PDB entry 8WI7 | electron microscopy, 3.50 A resolution | chains Q and A of the 51 polymer chains in the assembly

Chain Q:
Molecule: 50S ribosomal protein L17
Source organism: Mycolicibacterium smegmatis MC2 155
UniProtKB: A0QSL9 (RL17_MYCS2); residue numbers follow UniProt; this construct covers 1-199
Sequence (199 residues; each row starts with the number of its first residue):
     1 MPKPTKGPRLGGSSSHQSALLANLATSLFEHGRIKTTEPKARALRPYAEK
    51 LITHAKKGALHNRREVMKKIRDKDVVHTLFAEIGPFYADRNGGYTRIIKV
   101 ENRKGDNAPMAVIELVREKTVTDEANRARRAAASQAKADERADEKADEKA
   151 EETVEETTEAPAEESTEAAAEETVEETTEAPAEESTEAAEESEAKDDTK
Disordered / not traced: 1, 120-199

Chain A:
Molecule: 23S rRNA
Source organism: Mycolicibacterium smegmatis MC2 155
Sequence (3119 nucleotides; row label = number of the first residue in the row):
     2 AAGUGUUUAAGGGCGCAUGGUGGAUGCCUUGGCACUGGGAGCCGAUGAAG
    52 GACGUAGGAGGCUGCGAUAAGCCUCGGGGAGCUGUCAACCGAGCGUUGAU
   102 CCGAGGAUGUCCGAAUGGGGAAACCCGGCACGAGUGAUGUCGUGUCACCA
   152 GGCGCUGAAUAUAUAGGCGUCUGGGGGGAACGCGGGGAAGUGAAACAUCU
   202 CAGUACCCGUAGGAAGAGAAAACAAAAUGUGAUUCCGUGAGUAGUGGCGA
   252 GCGAAAGCGGAGGAUGGCUAAACCGUAUGCAUGUGAUACCGGGUAGGGGU
   302 UGUGUGUGCGGGGUUGUGGGACCUAUCUUUCCGGCUCUACCUGGCUGGAG
   352 GGCAGUGAGAAAAUGUUGUGGUUAGCGGAAAUGGCUUGGGAUGGCCUGCC
   402 GUAGACGGUGAGAGCCCGGUACGUGAAAACCCGACGUCUGUCUUGAUGGU
   452 GUUCCCGAGUAGCAGCGGGCCCGUGGAAUCUGCUGUGAAUCUGCCGGGAC
   502 CACCCGGUAAGCCUGAAUACUUCCCAGUGACCGAUAGCGGAUUAGUACCG
   552 UGAGGGAAUGGUGAAAAGUACCCCGGGAGGGGAGUGAAAGAGUACCUGAA
   602 ACCGUGCGCUUACAAUCCGUCAGAGCCCUCGACGUGUCGUGGGGUGAUGG
   652 CGUGCCUUUUGAAGAAUGAGCCUGCGAGUCAGGGACAUGUCGCGAGGUUA
   702 ACCCGGGUGGGGUAGCCGCAGCGAAAGCGAGUCUGAAUAGGGCGUAUCCA
   752 CACAAGAGUGUGUGGUGUAGUGGUGUGUUCUGGACCCGAAGCGGAGUGAU
   802 CUACCCAUGGCCAGGGUGAAGCGCGGGUAAGACCGCGUGGAGGCCCGAAC
   852 CCACUUAGGUUGAAGACUGAGGGGAUGAGCUGUGGGUAGGGGUGAAAGGC
   902 CAAUCAAACUCCGUGAUAGCUGGUUCUCCCCGAAAUGCAUUUAGGUGCAG
   952 CGUCGCAUGUUUCUUGCCGGAGGUAGAGCUACUGGAUGGCCGAUGGGCCC
  1002 CACAGGGUUACUGACGUCAGCCAAACUCCGAAUGCCGGUAAGUCCAAGAG
  1052 UGCGGCAGUGAGACGGCGGGGGAUAAGCUCCGUGCGUCGAGAGGGAAACA
  1102 GCCCAGAUCGCCGGCUAAGGCCCCUAAGCGUGUGCUAAGUGGAAAAGGAU
  1152 GUGCAGUCGCGAAGACAACCAGGAGGUUGGCUUAGAAGCAGCCACCCUUG
  1202 AAAGAGUGCGUAAUAGCUCACUGGUCAAGUGAUUGUGCGCCGAUAAUGUA
  1252 GCGGGGCUCAAGCACACCGCCGAAGCCGCGGCAGCCAACGUGUUGGCUGG
  1302 GUAGGGGAGCGUCCUGCAUCCGGUGAAGCCGCCGAGUGAUCGAGUGGUGG
  1352 AGGGUGUGGGAGUGAGAAUGCAGGCAUGAGUAGCGAUUAGGCAAGUGAGA
  1402 ACCUUGCCCGCCGAAAGACCAAGGGUUCCUGGGCCAGGCCAGUCCGCCCA
  1452 GGGUGAGUCGGGACCUAAGGCGAGGCCGACAGGCGUAGUCGAUGGACAAC
  1502 GGGUUGAUAUUCCCGUACCCGUGUAUGUGCGUCCAUGAUGAAUCAGCGGU
  1552 ACUAACCAUCCAAAACCACCGUGACCGCACCUUUCGGGGUGUGGCGUUGG
  1602 UGGGGCUGCAUGGGACCUUCGUUGGUAGUAGUCAAGCGAUGGGGUGACGC
  1652 AGGAAGGUAGCCGUACCGGUCAGUGGUAAUACCGGGGUAAGCCUGUAGGG
  1702 AGUCAGAUAGGUAAAUCCGUCUGGCAUAUAUCCUGAGAGGUGAUGCAUAG
  1752 CCGAGUGAGGCGAAUUCGGUGAUCCUAUGCUGCCGAGAAAAGCCUCUAGC
  1802 GAGGACAUACACGGCCCGUACCCCAAACCAACACAGGUGGUCAGGUAGAG
  1852 AAUACUAAGGCGUACGAGUGAACUAUGGUUAAGGAACUCGGCAAAAUGCC
  1902 CCCGUAACUUCGGGAGAAGGGGGACCCACAUGGCGUGUAAGCCUUUACGG
  1952 CCCAAGCGUGAGUGGGUGGCACAAACCAGUGAGAAGCGACUGUUUACUAA
  2002 AAACACAGGUCCGUGCGAAGUCGCAAGACGAUGUAUACGGACUGACGCCU
  2052 GCCCGGUGCUGGAAGGUUAAGAGGACCCGUUAACUCCCUUUGGGGGUGAA
  2102 GCGGAGAAUUUAAGCCCCAGUAAACGGCGGUGGUAACUAUAACCAUCCUA
  2152 AGGUAGCGAAAUUCCUUGUCGGGUAAGUUCCGACCUGCACGAAUGGCGUA
  2202 ACGACUUCUCAACUGUCUCAACCAUAGACUCGGCGAAAUUGCACUACGAG
  2252 UAAAGAUGCUCGUUACGCGCGGCAGGACGAAAAGACCCCGGGACCUUCAC
  2302 UACAACUUGGUAUUGGUGCUCGAUACGGUUUGUGUAGGAUAGGUGGGAGA
  2352 CUGUGAAGCUCACACGCCAGUGUGGGUGGAGUCGUUGUUGAAAUACCACU
  2402 CUGAUCGUAUUGGGCCUCUAACCUCGGACCGUAUAUCCGGUUCAGGGACA
  2452 GUGCCUGGUGGGUAGUUUAACUGGGGCGGUUGCCUCCUAAAAUGUAACGG
  2502 AGGCGCCCAAAGGUUCCCUCAACCUGGACGGCAAUCAGGUGUUGAGUGUA
  2552 AGUGCACAAGGGAGCUUGACUGCGAGACGGACAUGUCGAGCAGGGACGAA
  2602 AGUCGGGACUAGUGAUCCGGCACCUCUGAGUGGAAGGGGUGUCGCUCAAC
  2652 GGAUAAAAGGUACCCCGGGGAUAACAGGCUGAUCUUCCCCAAGAGUCCAU
  2702 AUCGACGGGAUGGUUUGGCACCUCGAUGUCGGCUCGUCGCAUCCUGGGGC
  2752 UGGAGCAGGUCCCAAGGGUUGGGCUGUUCGCCCAUUAAAGCGGCACGCGA
  2802 GCUGGGUUUAGAACGUCGUGAGACAGUUCGGUCUCUAUCCGCCGCGCGCG
  2852 UCAGAAGCUUGAGGAAACCUGUCCCUAGUACGAGAGGACCGGGACGGACG
  2902 AACCUCUGGUAUACCAGUUGUCCCACCAGGGGCACGGCUGGAUAGCCACG
  2952 UUCGGACAGGAUAACCGCUGAAAGCAUCUAAGCGGGAAACCUCUUCCAAG
  3002 ACCAGGCUUCUCACCCUCUAGGAGGGAUAAGGCCCCCCGCAGACCACGGG
  3052 AUUGAUAGACCAGACCUGGAAGCCUAGUAAUAGGUGCAGGGAACUGGCAC
  3102 UAACCGGCCGAAAACUUAC
Disordered / not traced: 1171-1220, 1564-1607

How chain Q and chain A interact:
Residue-residue contacts (116; chain Q residue first):
  Pro2(Q) - A2914(A)  base contact
  Pro2(Q) - A3060(A)  phosphate contact
  Pro2(Q) - A3093(A)  phosphate contact
  Lys3(Q) - A2914(A)  base contact
  Lys3(Q) - G3059(A)  salt bridge to the phosphate
  Lys3(Q) - A3093(A)  sugar contact
  Lys3(Q) - A3094(A)  sugar contact
  Pro4(Q) - A2914(A)  base contact
  Pro4(Q) - A3093(A)  sugar contact
  Pro4(Q) - A3094(A)  base contact
  Thr5(Q) - A2914(A)  base contact
  Lys6(Q) - G1871(A)  salt bridge to the phosphate
  Lys6(Q) - C3041(A)  salt bridge to the phosphate
  Lys6(Q) - A3042(A)  base contact
  Lys6(Q) - G3043(A)  hydrogen bond to the base
  Gly7(Q) - G1871(A)  hydrogen bond to the sugar
  Pro8(Q) - U1870(A)  base contact
  Pro8(Q) - U2226(A)  phosphate contact
  Arg9(Q) - A2225(A)  salt bridge to the phosphate
  Arg9(Q) - U2226(A)  hydrogen bond to the phosphate
  Arg9(Q) - U2913(A)  sugar contact
  Arg9(Q) - A2914(A)  salt bridge to the phosphate
  Leu10(Q) - G1869(A)  phosphate contact
  Gly12(Q) - U2226(A)  sugar contact
  Ser14(Q) - U2913(A)  hydrogen bond to the sugar
  Ser14(Q) - A2914(A)  phosphate contact
  Ser15(Q) - C2934(A)  phosphate contact
  His16(Q) - A1390(A)  stacking on the base
  His16(Q) - G1391(A)  hydrogen bond to the sugar
  Gln17(Q) - A2914(A)  base contact
  Ala19(Q) - A1390(A)  base contact
  Ala19(Q) - C1410(A)  sugar contact
  Leu20(Q) - G1392(A)  sugar contact
  Leu21(Q) - A2914(A)  base contact
  Asn23(Q) - G1391(A)  base contact
  Asn23(Q) - C1409(A)  hydrogen bond to the sugar
  Asn23(Q) - C1410(A)  hydrogen bond to the sugar
  Leu24(Q) - G1392(A)  sugar contact
  Ser27(Q) - C1393(A)  hydrogen bond to the sugar
  His31(Q) - C1393(A)  hydrogen bond to the sugar
  His31(Q) - A1394(A)  hydrogen bond to the sugar
  Ile34(Q) - C1393(A)  phosphate contact
  Ile34(Q) - A1394(A)  phosphate contact
  Lys35(Q) - C1393(A)  phosphate contact
  Lys35(Q) - A1394(A)  hydrogen bond to the phosphate
  Thr36(Q) - C1393(A)  phosphate contact
  Thr37(Q) - G1869(A)  hydrogen bond to the phosphate
  Pro39(Q) - G1869(A)  phosphate contact
  Lys40(Q) - G1869(A)  salt bridge to the phosphate
  Arg42(Q) - C3038(A)  salt bridge to the phosphate
  Arg45(Q) - G3059(A)  hydrogen bond to the base
  Arg45(Q) - U3102(A)  base contact
  Pro46(Q) - G3059(A)  sugar contact
  Pro46(Q) - A3060(A)  phosphate contact
  Tyr47(Q) - A2914(A)  base contact
  Glu49(Q) - A3060(A)  hydrogen bond to the sugar
  Lys50(Q) - A3060(A)  salt bridge to the phosphate
  Lys50(Q) - C3061(A)  phosphate contact
  Lys50(Q) - A3093(A)  salt bridge to the phosphate
  Thr53(Q) - A3060(A)  phosphate contact
  Thr53(Q) - C3061(A)  hydrogen bond to the phosphate
  His54(Q) - G3092(A)  salt bridge to the phosphate
  Leu60(Q) - U1675(A)  base contact
  Leu60(Q) - G1676(A)  sugar contact
  His61(Q) - A3071(A)  hydrogen bond to the base
  His61(Q) - G3090(A)  hydrogen bond to the sugar
  His61(Q) - G3091(A)  salt bridge to the phosphate
  Arg63(Q) - G1674(A)  sugar contact
  Arg63(Q) - U1675(A)  hydrogen bond to the sugar
  Arg64(Q) - U1675(A)  hydrogen bond to the base
  Arg64(Q) - A2929(A)  base contact
  Arg64(Q) - G2930(A)  hydrogen bond to the sugar
  Arg64(Q) - A3072(A)  phosphate contact
  Glu65(Q) - G3091(A)  phosphate contact
  Met67(Q) - U1675(A)  base contact
  Lys68(Q) - G2931(A)  sugar contact
  Lys68(Q) - G2932(A)  sugar contact
  Arg71(Q) - C1410(A)  salt bridge to the phosphate
  Arg71(Q) - G1411(A)  salt bridge to the phosphate
  Arg71(Q) - G2932(A)  sugar contact
  Arg71(Q) - G2933(A)  sugar contact
  Lys73(Q) - G1674(A)  salt bridge to the phosphate
  Lys73(Q) - U1675(A)  hydrogen bond to the base
  Lys73(Q) - C2925(A)  sugar contact
  Lys73(Q) - A2926(A)  salt bridge to the phosphate
  Asp74(Q) - G1674(A)  hydrogen bond to the base
  His77(Q) - G1674(A)  stacking on the base
  Arg90(Q) - C3101(A)  hydrogen bond to the sugar
  Arg90(Q) - U3102(A)  sugar contact
  Asn91(Q) - A3060(A)  base contact
  Asn91(Q) - C3101(A)  sugar contact
  Gly92(Q) - A3060(A)  sugar contact
  Gly92(Q) - C3061(A)  sugar contact
  Gly92(Q) - C3101(A)  hydrogen bond to the sugar
  Gly93(Q) - G3059(A)  base contact
  Gly93(Q) - A3060(A)  sugar contact
  Gly93(Q) - C3101(A)  hydrogen bond to the base
  Gly93(Q) - U3102(A)  sugar contact
  Tyr94(Q) - A3060(A)  sugar contact
  Thr95(Q) - U3102(A)  hydrogen bond to the sugar
  Arg96(Q) - U3102(A)  sugar contact
  Arg96(Q) - A3103(A)  salt bridge to the phosphate
  Lys99(Q) - C3037(A)  phosphate contact
  Arg103(Q) - A1402(A)  sugar contact
  Arg103(Q) - G1867(A)  sugar contact
  Arg103(Q) - A1868(A)  sugar contact
  Lys104(Q) - G1400(A)  sugar contact
  Lys104(Q) - A1402(A)  phosphate contact
  Lys104(Q) - A1442(A)  hydrogen bond to the sugar
  Gly105(Q) - A1402(A)  hydrogen bond to the phosphate
  Asp106(Q) - A1402(A)  base contact
  Asp106(Q) - G1867(A)  hydrogen bond to the sugar
  Asp106(Q) - A1868(A)  sugar contact
  Asn107(Q) - C2232(A)  hydrogen bond to the sugar
  Asn107(Q) - G2233(A)  sugar contact
  Ala108(Q) - A1868(A)  sugar contact
Interface residues without a listed pair, chain Q (68 interface residues in all): Ser13, Arg33, Glu38, Ala43, Lys57, Ile97, Pro109, Val116
Interface residues without a listed pair, chain A (58 interface residues in all): A1401, A1673, A2227, C3039, C3062, G3073, C3095

Overview:
Chain Q and chain A form an interface of 68 and 58 residues respectively; the contacts include 30 hydrogen
bonds, 16 salt bridges and 2 aromatic stacking contacts. Polar contacts include Lys6(Q)-G3043(A),
Arg45(Q)-G3059(A) and His61(Q)-A3071(A).
Here chain Q is 50S ribosomal protein L17 and chain A is 23S rRNA, both from Mycolicibacterium smegmatis MC2
155. Entry 8WI7 (Cryo- EM structure of Mycobacterium smegmatis 70S ribosome, bS1 and RafH) was determined by
electron microscopy together with 8WHX, 8WHY, 8WI8, 8WI9, 8WIB, 8WIC, 8WID and 8WIF from the same study.
